Entry 6KNB (electron microscopy, 6.90 A resolution (low resolution: residue-level contacts below are approximate; hydrogen-bond / salt-bridge calls are withheld)); this record covers chains A and B of the 7 polymer chains in the assembly.

Chain A:
Name: DNA polymerase II small subunit
Organism: Thermococcus kodakarensis (strain ATCC BAA-918 / JCM 12380 / KOD1)
Notes: EC 2.7.7.7, 3.1.11.1
Reference sequence: Q5JET1 (Q5JET1_THEKO); residue numbers follow UniProt; this construct covers 263-735
Chain sequence (537 residues; numbered 199 to 735; the number before each row is that of its first residue):
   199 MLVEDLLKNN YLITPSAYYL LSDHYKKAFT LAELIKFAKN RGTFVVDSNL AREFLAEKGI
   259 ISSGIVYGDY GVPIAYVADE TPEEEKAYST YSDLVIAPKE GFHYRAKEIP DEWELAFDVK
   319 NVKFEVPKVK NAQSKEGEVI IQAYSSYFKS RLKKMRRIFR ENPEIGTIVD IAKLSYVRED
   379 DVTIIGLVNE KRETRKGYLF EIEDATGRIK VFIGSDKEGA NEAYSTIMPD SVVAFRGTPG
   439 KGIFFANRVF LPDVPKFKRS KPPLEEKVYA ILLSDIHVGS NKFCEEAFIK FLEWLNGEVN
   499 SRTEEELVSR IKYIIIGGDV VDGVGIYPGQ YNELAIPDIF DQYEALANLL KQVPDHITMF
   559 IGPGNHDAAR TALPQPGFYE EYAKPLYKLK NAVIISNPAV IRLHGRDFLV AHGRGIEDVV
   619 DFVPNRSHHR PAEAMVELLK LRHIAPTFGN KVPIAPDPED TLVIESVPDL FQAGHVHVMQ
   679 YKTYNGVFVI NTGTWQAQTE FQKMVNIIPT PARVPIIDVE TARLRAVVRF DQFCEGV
Not modelled in the structure: 199-285
Sequence notes: initiating methionine (199); expression tag (200-262)
Ion coordination: Fe ion: Asp-473, His-475, His-673, His-675; Zn2+: Asp-473, Asp-517, Asn-563, His-610, His-673

Chain B:
Name: DNA polymerase D DP2 (DNA polymerase II large) subunit
Organism: Thermococcus kodakarensis
Chain sequence (1324 residues; row label = number of the first residue in the row):
     1 MSEEIYSPEM KAYFESLQRE IDRAYAIARK ARAQGKDPSF DVEVPQATDM AGRVESLVGP
    61 PGVAERIREL VKEYGKEIAA LKVVDEIIEG KFGDLGSKEK YAEQAVRTAL AILTEGIVSA
   121 PLEGIADVKI KRNEWADGSE YLALYYAGPI RSSGGTAQAL SVLVGDYVRR KLGLDRFKPS
   181 DEHIERMVEE VDLYHRAVTR LQYHPEADEV RLAMRNIPIE ITGEETDKVE VSHRNVPGVE
   241 TNHLRGGAIL VLAEGVLQKA KKLVKYIDKM GIEGWDWIKE FVEAKEKGKS SEENKDESKA
   301 EDTGTESVAE KKENVEKGFY YELYEKFRAN IAPNKKYTKE IIGGRPLFAE PSTNGGFRLR
   361 YGRSRVSGFA TWSVNPATML ILDEFIAIGT QMKTERPGKG CIVTPATTVE GPIVRLKNGS
   421 VVRVDDYETA LKVRNEVDEI LYVGDALVNF GDFVENNQTL LPANYVEEWW VQELVQAIKD
   481 LYEVELQPFA ENDREAVEEA AEYLEVDPDF LWNLLKDPLR VKPDVETAIH LSTVLDIPFH
   541 PYYTLYWNTL QPEEVEELQK ALLGAQIEWA EFRKNRFAKK VVLENDKNIK RYLELLGLPH
   601 RLERVEKKRK VIVVEYPWSA ALLTPLGNLE WEFKAKPFYT VIDIINENNR IKLRDRGISW
   661 IGARMGRPEK AKERKMKPPV QVLFPIGLAG GQSRDIKKAA EEGKTARVEI AFFKCPKCGH
   721 VGPEHLCPVC GTRKELLWHC PKCGADYPES DAKDFNYRCP KCDVELKPYA EREIKPADLL
   781 RQAMDNVKVY GIDRLKGVKG MTSGYKMAEP LEKGLLRVKN DVYVFKDGTI RFDATDAPIT
   841 HFKPKEIGTS VEKLRELGYT HDFEGKPLER DDQILELKVQ DVILPYEAGR YLLKVARFID
   901 DLLEKFYGLP RFYNAEKMED LVGHLVIGLA PHTSAGIIGR IIGFSDVLVG YAHPYYHAAK
   961 RRNCDGDEDA VMLLLDALLN FSKYYLPEKR GGKMDAPLVV TTRLDPREVD SEVHNMDVVR
  1021 YYPLEFYKAT YELKSPKEVK VIERVEDRLG KPEMYEGIKF THDTDDIGLG PKMSLYKQLG
  1081 DMEEKVARQL ALAERIRAVD EHHVAETIIN SHLVPDLRGN LRSFTRQEFR CVKCNTKYRR
  1141 PPLTGKCPKC GGKIVLTVSK GAIEKYLPTA KMLVTKYRVK DYTRQRICIT EKDIKTLFEN
  1201 VFPEKQRTLM GFSADICEKM VKERTGHSNG KNGYLDEFNG KNGKASKKSG SLASKLSGKG
  1261 KEPSKKKESA KPKRSEKVKN LTSFEAAAKN EQARGTAGNA KKAESEKPKR KKRKGISLDE
  1321 FFGS
Not modelled in the structure: 1-7, 289-314, 365-371, 383-399, 663-676, 1048-1079, 1199-1203, 1229-1324
Cystine bridges: Cys-727/Cys-730
What the authors report for this chain:
  - catalytic residues: Asp-965, Asp-967

How chain A and chain B interact:
Residue-residue contacts (38):
  Glu-336(A) / Leu-1156(B)
  Ile-338(A) / Leu-1156(B)
  Ile-339(A) / Lys-1153(B)
  Ile-339(A) / Leu-1156(B)
  Tyr-342(A) / Pro-1141(B)
  Ser-343(A) / Leu-1143(B)
  Phe-346(A) / Pro-1142(B)
  Glu-401(A) / Thr-1144(B)
  Asp-428(A) / Pro-1142(B)
  Val-522(A) / Arg-1184(B)
  Gly-523(A) / Arg-1118(B)
  Tyr-525(A) / Arg-196(B)
  Pro-526(A) / Arg-196(B)
  Gly-527(A) / Arg-196(B)
  Leu-532(A) / Arg-1184(B)
  Pro-535(A) / Asp-1181(B)
  Pro-535(A) / Arg-1184(B)
  Asp-536(A) / Arg-1224(B)
  Ile-537(A) / Arg-1184(B)
  Phe-538(A) / Arg-1224(B)
  Asp-539(A) / Arg-1224(B)
  Ala-567(A) / Lys-1195(B)
  Arg-568(A) / Lys-1195(B)
  Thr-569(A) / Leu-1121(B)
  Tyr-577(A) / Glu-1191(B)
  Tyr-577(A) / Lys-1195(B)
  Glu-579(A) / Val-1221(B)
  Glu-579(A) / Arg-1224(B)
  Glu-579(A) / Thr-1225(B)
  Tyr-580(A) / Ile-1187(B)
  Lys-582(A) / Thr-1225(B)
  Gly-647(A) / Thr-1125(B)
  Asn-648(A) / Thr-1125(B)
  Lys-649(A) / Arg-1122(B)
  Val-650(A) / Thr-1125(B)
  Pro-651(A) / Thr-1125(B)
  Pro-654(A) / Phe-1124(B)
  Met-702(A) / Asp-192(B)
Other interface residues (no listed pair), chain A (38 interface residues in all): Val-320, Val-324, Ile-652, Ala-653, Asn-704
Other interface residues (no listed pair), chain B (24 interface residues in all): Glu-185, Val-1114, Phe-1198

Summary:
38 residues of chain A and 24 residues of chain B are in contact. Asp-473(A), His-475(A), His-673(A) and
His-675(A) form the Fe ion site. Asp-473(A), Asp-517(A), Asn-563(A), His-610(A) and His-673(A) form the Zn2+
site. The paper reports catalytic residues Asp-965(B) and Asp-967(B).
Chain A is DNA polymerase II small subunit (Thermococcus kodakarensis (strain ATCC BAA-918 / JCM 12380 /
KOD1)) and chain B is DNA polymerase D DP2 (DNA polymerase II large) subunit (Thermococcus kodakarensis); the
structure, PolD-PCNA-DNA (form A), was determined by electron microscopy together with 6KNC from the same
study.
